PDB entry 8FHM | X-ray diffraction, 1.79 A resolution | chain A

Chain A:
Molecule: Ribonuclease pancreatic
Source organism: Bos taurus
Notes: EC 4.6.1.18
UniProt: P61823 (RNAS1_BOVIN); residues 1-124 here correspond to UniProt positions 27-150 (UniProt number = residue number + 26)
Amino-acid sequence (124 residues; row label = number of the first residue in the row):
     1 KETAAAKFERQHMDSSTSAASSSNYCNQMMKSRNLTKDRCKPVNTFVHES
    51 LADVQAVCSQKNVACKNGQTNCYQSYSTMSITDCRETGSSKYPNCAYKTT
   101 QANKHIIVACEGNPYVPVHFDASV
Curated features (UniProtKB/Swiss-Prot):
  - active site: His12 (Proton acceptor), His119 (Proton donor)
  - binding site (substrate): Lys7, Arg10, Lys41 to Thr45, Lys66, Arg85
  - glycosylation: Lys1 (N-linked (Glc) (glycation) lysine), Lys7 (N-linked (Glc) (glycation) lysine), Asn34 (N-linked (GlcNAc...) asparagine), Lys37 (N-linked (Glc) (glycation) lysine), Lys41 (N-linked (Glc) (glycation) lysine)
Disulfide bonds: Cys26-Cys84, Cys40-Cys95, Cys58-Cys110, Cys65-Cys72
Small-molecule neighbours: U6F (5'-O-[(S)-hydroxy{[(S)-hydroxy{[(R)-hydroxy{[(S)-hydroxy{[(R)-hydroxy(phosphonooxy)phosphoryl]oxy}phosphoryl]oxy}phosphoryl]oxy}phosphoryl]oxy}phosphoryl]uridine): Gln11, His12, Lys41, Val43, Asn44, Thr45, Lys66, Asp83, Arg85, His119, Phe120, Asp121, Ala122, Ser123
What the authors report for this chain:
  - binding site for U6F: Lys7, His119 (from molecular simulation)

Summary:
Bound to chain A: compound U6F. From UniProt: active-site residues His12 and His119 and 9 substrate-binding
residues. From the paper: a binding site for U6F at Lys7 and His119.
Chain A is Ribonuclease pancreatic (Bos taurus); the structure, RNase A-Uridine 5'-Hexaphosphate (RNaseA.p6U),
was determined by X-ray diffraction, deposited together with 8S96, 8GGG and 8GC9.
